Entry 5W18 (X-ray diffraction, 2.44 A resolution); this record covers chains C and S of the 28 polymer chains in the assembly.

Chain C (and S):
Molecule: ATP-dependent Clp protease proteolytic subunit
From: Staphylococcus aureus (strain NCTC 8325)
Notes: EC 3.4.21.92; chain S of this document is another copy of the same molecule, construct and numbering; everything in this record applies to it too
Reference sequence: Q2G036 (CLPP_STAA8); residues 1-195 here = UniProt positions 1-195
Chain sequence (203 residues; numbered 1 to 203; the number before each row is that of its first residue):
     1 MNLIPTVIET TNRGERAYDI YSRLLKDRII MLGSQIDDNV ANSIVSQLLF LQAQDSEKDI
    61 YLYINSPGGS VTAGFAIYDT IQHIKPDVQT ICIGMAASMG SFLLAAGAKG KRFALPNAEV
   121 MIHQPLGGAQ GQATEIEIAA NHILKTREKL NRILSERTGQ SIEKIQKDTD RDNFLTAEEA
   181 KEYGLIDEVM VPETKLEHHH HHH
Not modelled in the structure: 1-3, 8-17, 193-203 (chain S: 1-3, 8-18, 193-203)
Differences from the reference sequence: expression tag (196-203)
Curated features (UniProtKB/Swiss-Prot):
  - active site: S98 (Nucleophile), H123
What the authors report for this chain:
  - binding site for 9V7-phe-ser-pro-ycp-ala-MP8: L49, T80, H83
  - binding site for 9V7-phe-ser-pro-ycp-ala-MP8: Y63, I93, L115

How chain C and chain S interact:
Pairs across the interface (37):
  Q124(C) with Q132(S); A133(S), hydrogen bond (side chain-backbone); T134(S), hydrogen bond (side chain-backbone)
  P125(C) with Q132(S); A133(S), hydrogen bond (backbone-backbone)
  L126(C) with G131(S); Q132(S)
  G127(C) with Q130(S); G131(S), hydrogen bond (backbone-backbone); I136(S)
  G128(C) with A129(S); I136(S)
  A129(C) with G128(S); A129(S), hydrogen bond (backbone-backbone)
  Q130(C) with G127(S)
  G131(C) with L126(S); G127(S), hydrogen bond (backbone-backbone)
  Q132(C) with Q124(S); P125(S); L126(S); D170(S), hydrogen bond (side chain-backbone); R171(S)
  A133(C) with Q124(S), hydrogen bond (backbone-side chain); P125(S), hydrogen bond (backbone-backbone); I143(S), hydrophobic
  T134(C) with Q124(S), hydrogen bond (backbone-side chain); R147(S)
  I136(C) with G127(S); G128(S); A140(S), hydrophobic
  E137(C) with L144(S)
  A140(C) with I136(S), hydrophobic; A140(S), hydrophobic
  L144(C) with E137(S)
  R147(C) with T134(S)
  D170(C) with Q132(S), hydrogen bond (backbone-side chain)
  R171(C) with Q132(S)
Interface residues without a listed pair, chain C (19 interface residues in all): I143

Summary:
The chain C/chain S interface involves 19 residues from each chain; the contacts include 11 hydrogen bonds.
Polar pairs include Q124(C)-A133(S), Q124(C)-T134(S) and Q132(C)-D170(S). UniProt lists active-site residues
S98(C) and H123(C) on chain C. From the paper: a binding site for 9V7-phe-ser-pro-ycp-ala-MP8 at L49(C),
T80(C) and H83(C) among others.
Chain C and chain S are both ATP-dependent Clp protease proteolytic subunit (Staphylococcus aureus (strain
NCTC 8325)); the structure, Staphylococcus aureus ClpP in complex with
(S)-N-((2R,6S,8aS,14aS,20S,23aS)-2,6-dimethyl-5,8,14,19,23-pentaoxooctadecahydro-1H,5H,14H,19H-pyrido[2,1-i]dipyrrolo[2,1-c:2',1'-l][1]oxa[4,7,10,13]tetraazacyclohexadecin-20-yl)-3-phenyl-2-(3-phenylureido)propanamide,
was determined by X-ray diffraction (same publication as 6PKA, 6PMD and 5VZ2).
